PDB entry 1HLE | X-ray diffraction, 1.95 A resolution | chains A and B

[Chain A]
Molecule: Horse leukocyte elastase inhibitor
From: Equus caballus
UniProt: P05619 (ILEU_HORSE); the construct lacks a stretch of the UniProt sequence and is renumbered around it, so the offset changes along the chain: 23-85 = UniProt 1-63; 90-149 = UniProt 64-123; 150-179 = UniProt 125-154; 180-246 = UniProt 157-223; 4 more segments
Amino-acid sequence (345 residues; each row starts with the number of its first residue; note: 5 numbers in that range are skipped by the numbering (no residue carries them; nothing is unmodelled there); a row labelled like 179A-179B holds insertion residues (179A, then the next letters in order)):
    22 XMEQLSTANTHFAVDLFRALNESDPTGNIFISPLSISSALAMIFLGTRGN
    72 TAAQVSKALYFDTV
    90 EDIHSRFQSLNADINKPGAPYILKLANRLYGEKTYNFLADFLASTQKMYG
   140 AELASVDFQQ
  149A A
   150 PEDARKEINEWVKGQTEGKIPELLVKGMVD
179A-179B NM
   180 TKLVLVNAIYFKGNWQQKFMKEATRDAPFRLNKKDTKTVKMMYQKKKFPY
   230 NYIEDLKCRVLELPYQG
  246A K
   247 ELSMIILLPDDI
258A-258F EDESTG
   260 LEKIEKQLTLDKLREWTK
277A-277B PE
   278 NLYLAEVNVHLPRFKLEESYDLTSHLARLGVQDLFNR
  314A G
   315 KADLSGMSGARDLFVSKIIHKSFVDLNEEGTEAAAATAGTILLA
Construct notes: conflict Gln-196 (Glu173 in P05619), Asp-270 (Glu253 in P05619), Leu-356 (Met342 in P05619)
Modified residues: ACE (acetyl group) at position 22
Bound ions: Ca2+: Gly-163, Glu-166
Swiss-Prot annotation at these positions:
  - site: Ala-358 (Reactive bond)
  - modified residue: Met-23 (N-acetylmethionine), Lys-162 (N6-acetyllysine), Lys-200 (N6-acetyllysine)

[Chain B]
Molecule: Horse leukocyte elastase inhibitor
From: Equus caballus
UniProt: P05619 (ILEU_HORSE); residues 361-391 here correspond to UniProt positions 349-379 (UniProt number = residue number - 12)
Amino-acid sequence (31 residues; row label = number of the first residue in the row):
   361 EENFNADHPFIFFIRHNPSANILFLGRFSSP
Swiss-Prot annotation at these positions:
  - region: Asn-363 to Pro-391 (CARD-binding motif (CBM))

[Chain A / chain B interface]
Pairs across the interface - 127 pairs, chain A then chain B:
  Met-23(A) / Ser-379(B)
  Ser-27(A) / Ser-379(B)  hydrogen bond (side chain-backbone)
  Ser-27(A) / Asn-381(B)
  Asn-30(A) / Asn-381(B)  hydrogen bond
  Thr-31(A) / Ile-382(B)
  Ala-34(A) / Leu-385(B)
  Asn-42(A) / Arg-387(B)  hydrogen bond
  Asp-45(A) / Arg-387(B)  hydrogen bond (backbone-side chain)
  Pro-46(A) / Arg-387(B)
  Thr-47(A) / Arg-387(B)
  Thr-47(A) / Ser-389(B)  hydrogen bond (backbone-side chain)
  Thr-47(A) / Ser-390(B)
  Gly-48(A) / Arg-387(B)  hydrogen bond (backbone-side chain)
  Gly-48(A) / Ser-389(B)  hydrogen bond (backbone-side chain)
  Asn-49(A) / Arg-387(B)
  Asn-49(A) / Phe-388(B)
  Asn-49(A) / Ser-389(B)  hydrogen bond (side chain-backbone)
  Asn-49(A) / Ser-390(B)  hydrogen bond (side chain-backbone)
  Ile-50(A) / Gly-386(B)
  Ile-50(A) / Arg-387(B)  hydrogen bond (backbone-backbone)
  Phe-51(A) / Phe-372(B)  hydrophobic
  Phe-51(A) / Phe-384(B)  hydrophobic
  Phe-51(A) / Leu-385(B)
  Ile-52(A) / Phe-384(B)
  Ile-52(A) / Leu-385(B)  hydrogen bond (backbone-backbone)
  Ser-53(A) / Leu-383(B)  hydrogen bond (side chain-backbone)
  Ser-53(A) / Phe-384(B)
  Pro-54(A) / Leu-383(B)
  Pro-54(A) / Phe-384(B)
  Leu-55(A) / Ile-382(B)
  Leu-55(A) / Leu-383(B)  hydrophobic
  Leu-99(A) / Ser-379(B)
  Leu-99(A) / Asn-381(B)
  Asp-102(A) / His-376(B)  salt bridge
  Leu-112(A) / Leu-383(B)  hydrophobic
  Ile-188(A) / Phe-384(B)  hydrophobic
  Phe-190(A) / Phe-384(B)  hydrophobic
  Pro-207(A) / Asp-367(B)
  Phe-208(A) / Ala-366(B)
  Phe-208(A) / Asp-367(B)
  Phe-208(A) / His-368(B)
  Phe-208(A) / Pro-369(B)
  Phe-208(A) / Phe-388(B)  hydrophobic
  Phe-208(A) / Pro-391(B)
  Arg-209(A) / Asp-367(B)  salt bridge
  Arg-209(A) / His-368(B)
  Arg-209(A) / Pro-369(B)
  Leu-210(A) / Pro-369(B)
  Leu-210(A) / Ser-389(B)
  Leu-210(A) / Pro-391(B)
  Lys-216(A) / Pro-391(B)  hydrogen bond (side chain-backbone)
  Val-218(A) / Pro-391(B)  hydrophobic
  Met-220(A) / Ala-366(B)
  Met-220(A) / Asp-367(B)
  Lys-224(A) / Glu-361(B)  salt bridge
  Tyr-229(A) / Glu-362(B)
  Arg-238(A) / Asn-363(B)  hydrogen bond (side chain-backbone)
  Arg-238(A) / Phe-364(B)
  Leu-240(A) / Phe-364(B)  hydrophobic
  Glu-241(A) / Arg-375(B)  salt bridge
  Lys-246A(A) / Asn-377(B)  hydrogen bond (backbone-side chain)
  Glu-247(A) / His-376(B)
  Glu-247(A) / Asn-377(B)  hydrogen bond (backbone-backbone)
  Glu-247(A) / Pro-378(B)
  Leu-248(A) / Ile-374(B)  hydrophobic
  Leu-248(A) / Arg-375(B)
  Leu-248(A) / Asn-377(B)
  Leu-248(A) / Leu-383(B)  hydrophobic
  Ser-249(A) / Phe-373(B)
  Ser-249(A) / Ile-374(B)
  Ser-249(A) / Arg-375(B)  hydrogen bond (backbone-backbone)
  Ser-249(A) / Asn-377(B)  hydrogen bond
  Met-250(A) / Phe-372(B)  hydrophobic
  Met-250(A) / Phe-373(B)
  Met-250(A) / Ile-374(B)  hydrophobic
  Ile-251(A) / Phe-372(B)
  Ile-251(A) / Phe-373(B)  hydrogen bond (backbone-backbone)
  Ile-251(A) / Arg-375(B)
  Ile-252(A) / Phe-364(B)  hydrophobic
  Ile-252(A) / Phe-370(B)  hydrophobic
  Ile-252(A) / Ile-371(B)
  Ile-252(A) / Phe-372(B)  hydrophobic
  Leu-253(A) / Phe-370(B)
  Leu-253(A) / Ile-371(B)  hydrogen bond (backbone-backbone)
  Leu-254(A) / Phe-364(B)  hydrophobic
  Leu-254(A) / Asn-365(B)
  Leu-254(A) / Ala-366(B)  hydrophobic
  Leu-254(A) / His-368(B)
  Leu-254(A) / Pro-369(B)
  Leu-254(A) / Phe-370(B)  hydrophobic
  Pro-255(A) / His-368(B)  hydrogen bond (backbone-side chain)
  Pro-255(A) / Pro-369(B)
  Ile-258(A) / His-368(B)
  Thr-258E(A) / Pro-369(B)
  Leu-260(A) / Pro-369(B)  hydrophobic
  Leu-260(A) / Phe-370(B)
  Leu-260(A) / Ile-371(B)  hydrophobic
  Leu-260(A) / Arg-387(B)
  Ile-263(A) / Ile-371(B)  hydrophobic
  Glu-264(A) / Ile-371(B)
  Glu-264(A) / Arg-387(B)  salt bridge
  Leu-272(A) / Phe-373(B)  hydrophobic
  Leu-272(A) / Ile-382(B)  hydrophobic
  Thr-276(A) / Phe-373(B)
  Thr-276(A) / Arg-375(B)  hydrogen bond (backbone-side chain)
  Pro-277A(A) / Arg-375(B)
  Tyr-280(A) / Glu-362(B)
  Ala-282(A) / Glu-362(B)
  Glu-283(A) / Glu-361(B)
  Glu-283(A) / Glu-362(B)  hydrogen bond (backbone-backbone)
  Val-284(A) / Glu-362(B)
  Val-284(A) / Phe-364(B)  hydrophobic
  Asn-285(A) / Glu-361(B)  hydrogen bond
  Asn-285(A) / Glu-362(B)  hydrogen bond (backbone-backbone)
  Asn-285(A) / Asn-363(B)
  Asn-285(A) / Phe-364(B)  hydrogen bond (backbone-backbone)
  Val-286(A) / Phe-364(B)
  His-287(A) / Phe-364(B)  hydrogen bond (backbone-backbone)
  His-287(A) / Asn-365(B)
  His-287(A) / Ala-366(B)  hydrogen bond (backbone-backbone)
  Pro-289(A) / Ala-366(B)
  Pro-289(A) / Phe-388(B)  hydrophobic
  Phe-291(A) / Phe-370(B)  hydrophobic
  Phe-291(A) / Phe-372(B)  hydrophobic
  Phe-291(A) / Phe-388(B)  hydrophobic
  Ala-347(A) / Phe-384(B)  hydrophobic
  Ala-348(A) / Phe-384(B)
Interface residues without a listed pair, chain A (74 interface residues in all): Leu-26, Phe-38, Ile-103, Val-239, Tyr-244, Asp-256, Asp-257, Leu-288, Leu-293, Thr-345, Ala-349
Interface residues without a listed pair, chain B (31 interface residues in all): Ala-380

[Summary]
The interface between chain A and chain B involves 74 residues on one side and 31 on the other; the contacts
include 28 hydrogen bonds and 5 salt bridges. Among the polar pairs are Asp-102(A)/His-376(B),
Arg-209(A)/Asp-367(B) and Lys-224(A)/Glu-361(B). Gly-163(A) and Glu-166(A) coordinate Ca2+.
Chain A is Horse leukocyte elastase inhibitor and chain B is Horse leukocyte elastase inhibitor, both from
Equus caballus; the structure, Crystal structure of cleaved equine leucocyte elastase inhibitor, was
determined by X-ray diffraction.
